Entry 4F88 (X-ray diffraction, 3.30 A resolution); this record covers chains A and G of the 9 polymer chains in the assembly.

Chain A (and G):
Protein: PlyCB
Organism: Streptococcus phage C1
Notes: chain G of this document is another copy of the same molecule, construct and numbering; everything in this record applies to it too
Reference sequence: Q7Y3F3 (Q7Y3F3_9CAUD); residues 0-71 here correspond to UniProt positions 1-72 (UniProt number = residue number + 1)
Amino-acid sequence (72 residues; each row starts with the number of its first residue; numbering starts at 0):
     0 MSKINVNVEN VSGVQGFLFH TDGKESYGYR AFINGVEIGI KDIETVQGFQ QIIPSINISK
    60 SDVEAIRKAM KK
Unresolved in the structure: 0-2, 71 (chain G: 0-1, 71)
UniProt features mapped onto this chain:
  - site (Interaction with the host cell wall): Tyr-28, Arg-29, Glu-36, Lys-59, Arg-66
From the paper describing this entry:
  - mutagenesis - Q46A: unchanged growth

Interface between chain A and chain G:
Contacting residue pairs (5):
  Asn-6(A) with Val-7(G)
  Gln-49(A) with Lys-2(G); Asn-4(G)
  Pro-53(A) with Ile-3(G); Asn-4(G)
Interface residues without a listed pair, chain A (6 interface residues in all): Gln-50, Ile-52, Ser-54

Overview:
6 residues of chain A and 4 residues of chain G are in contact. The paper reports that Q46A of chain A leaves
growth unchanged.
Both chains are PlyCB (Streptococcus phage C1). Entry 4F88 (X-ray Crystal Structure of PlyC) was determined by
X-ray diffraction together with 4F87 from the same study.
